1XVO - chain A; structure by X-ray diffraction, 0.84 A resolution.

# Chain A
Name: trypsin
Source organism: Fusarium oxysporum
Notes: EC 3.4.21.4
UniProt: P35049 (TRYP_FUSOX); residues 16-239 here correspond to UniProt positions 25-248 (UniProt number = residue number + 9)
Amino-acid sequence (224 residues; numbered 16 to 239; the number before each row is that of its first residue):
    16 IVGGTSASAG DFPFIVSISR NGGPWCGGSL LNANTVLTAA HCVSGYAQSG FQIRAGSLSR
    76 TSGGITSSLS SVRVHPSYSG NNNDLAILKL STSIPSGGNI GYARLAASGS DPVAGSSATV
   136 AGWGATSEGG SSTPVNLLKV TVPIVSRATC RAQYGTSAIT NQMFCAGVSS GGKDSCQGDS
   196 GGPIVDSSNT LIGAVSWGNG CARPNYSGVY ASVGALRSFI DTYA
Disulfide bonds: Cys41-Cys57, Cys165-Cys180, Cys191-Cys216

# Summary
Chain A is trypsin (Fusarium oxysporum); the structure, Trypsin from Fusarium oxysporum at pH 6, was
determined by X-ray diffraction, deposited together with 1XVM.
